Entry 7QE5 (electron microscopy, 4.70 A resolution (low resolution: residue-level contacts below are approximate; hydrogen-bond / salt-bridge calls are withheld)); this record covers chains A and B.

Chain A:
Name: Sialic acid TRAP transporter permease protein SiaT
Source organism: Haemophilus influenzae
Reference sequence: P44543 (SIAT1_HAEIN); numbering as in UniProt (aligned over 1-616)
Amino-acid sequence (616 residues; row label = number of the first residue in the row):
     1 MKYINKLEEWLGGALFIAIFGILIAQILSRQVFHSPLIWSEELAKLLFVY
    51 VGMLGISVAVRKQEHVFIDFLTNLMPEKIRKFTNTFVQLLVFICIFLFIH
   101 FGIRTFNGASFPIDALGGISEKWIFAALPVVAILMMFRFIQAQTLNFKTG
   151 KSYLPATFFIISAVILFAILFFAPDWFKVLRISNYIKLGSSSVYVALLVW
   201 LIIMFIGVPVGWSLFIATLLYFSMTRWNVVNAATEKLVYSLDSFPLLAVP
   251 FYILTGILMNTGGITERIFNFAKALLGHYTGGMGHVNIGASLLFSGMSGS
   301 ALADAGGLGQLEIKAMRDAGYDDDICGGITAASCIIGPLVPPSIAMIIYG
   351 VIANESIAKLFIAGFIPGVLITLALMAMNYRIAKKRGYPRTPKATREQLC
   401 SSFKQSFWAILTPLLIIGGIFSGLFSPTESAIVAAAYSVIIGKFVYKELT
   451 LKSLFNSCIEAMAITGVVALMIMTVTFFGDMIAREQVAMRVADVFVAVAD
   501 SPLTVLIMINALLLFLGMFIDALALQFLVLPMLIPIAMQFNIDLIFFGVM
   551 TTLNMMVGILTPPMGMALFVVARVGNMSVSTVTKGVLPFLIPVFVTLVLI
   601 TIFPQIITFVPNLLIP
From the paper describing this entry:
  - contacts within the chain: Lys45-Asp242, Trp227-Val230 (hydrophobic contact)
  - mutagenesis - W227R, N354Y, S356Y, E429R, R484E: decreased growth
  - mutagenesis - D304A, D521A: abolished growth
  - mutagenesis - R30E, S356Y, E429R, R484E: abolished binding to P-domain

Chain B:
Name: Megabody3
Source organism: Vicugna pacos
Notes: antibody fragment or engineered binder
Amino-acid sequence (576 residues; each row starts with the number of its first residue; note: 1 number in that range is skipped by the numbering (no residue carries it; nothing is unmodelled there)):
     1 MQILFQGDSHNEIPIAYGSRWIVITRGPAGHGQVQLVESGGGLVQT
    48 KTTTSVIDTTNDAQNLLTQAQTIVNTLKDYCPILIAKSSSSNGGTNNANT
    98 PSWQTAGGGKNSCATFGAEFSAASDMINNAQKIVQETQQLSANQPKNITQ
   148 PHNLNLNSPSSLTALAQKMLKNAQSQAEILKLANQVESDFNKLSSGHLKD
   198 YIGKCDASAISSANMTMQNQKNNWGNGCAGVEETQSLLKTSAADFNNQTP
   248 QINQAQNLANTLIQELGNNPFRASGGGSGGGGSGKLSDTYEQLSRLLTND
   298 NGTNSKTSAQAINQAVNNLNERAKTLAGGTTNSPAYQATLLALRSVLGLW
   348 NSMGYAVICGGYTKSPGENNQKDFHYTDENGNGTTINCGGSTNSNGTHSY
   398 NGTNTLKADKNVSLSIEQYEKIHEAYQILSKALKQAGLAPLNSKGEKLEA
   448 HVTTSYGSLRLSCTASRVTLDYHDIGWFRQAPGKEREGVSYISSSGGSTN
   498 YADSVKGRFTISRDNAKNTVYLQMNSLKPEDTAVYYCARSSAYGSSWLNP
   548 SRYDYWGQGTQVTVSSGGLPETGGHHHHHH
Not modelled in the structure: 1-34, 48-452, 565-577
Disulfide bonds: Cys460-Cys534

How chain A and chain B interact:
Pairs across the interface (28; chain A residue first):
  Phe111(A) - Trp544(B)
  Phe111(A) - Leu545(B)
  Phe111(A) - Asn546(B)
  Pro112(A) - Trp544(B)
  Ile113(A) - Ser542(B)
  Asp114(A) - Trp544(B)
  Glu121(A) - Ser542(B)
  Glu235(A) - Asn546(B)
  Glu235(A) - Pro547(B)
  Lys236(A) - Tyr540(B)
  Lys236(A) - Tyr550(B)
  Tyr239(A) - Tyr540(B)
  Tyr239(A) - Ser543(B)
  Tyr239(A) - Asn546(B)
  Ser240(A) - Tyr540(B)
  Ser240(A) - Tyr550(B)
  Asp242(A) - Tyr540(B)
  Asp242(A) - Gly541(B)
  Asp242(A) - Ser542(B)
  Ser243(A) - Ala539(B)
  Ala353(A) - Tyr469(B)
  Asn354(A) - Tyr469(B)
  Asn354(A) - Tyr550(B)
  Glu355(A) - Tyr469(B)
  Thr476(A) - Tyr550(B)
  Met538(A) - Val465(B)
  Gln539(A) - Gln35(B)
  Gln539(A) - Arg464(B)
Other interface residues (no listed pair), chain A (21 interface residues in all): Lys359, Gly479, Gln486, Leu544
Other interface residues (no listed pair), chain B (19 interface residues in all): Thr466, Asp468, Ser538, Asp551, Tyr552
The authors on this interface:
  - interface residues, chain A: Phe111(A), Pro112(A)

Overview:
The interface between chain A and chain B involves 21 residues on one side and 19 on the other. The paper
reports that W227R, N354Y and S356Y of chain A, among others, reduce growth; interface residues Phe111(A) and
Pro112(A); 8 substitutions were tested in all.
Here chain A is Sialic acid TRAP transporter permease protein SiaT (Haemophilus influenzae) and chain B is
Megabody3 (Vicugna pacos). Entry 7QE5 (Structure of the membrane domains of the sialic acid TRAP transporter
HiSiaQM from Haemophilus influenzae) was determined by electron microscopy.
